PDB entry 2XAS | X-ray diffraction, 3.20 A resolution | chains A and B

[Chain A]
Molecule: Lysine-specific histone demethylase 1
Organism: Homo sapiens
Notes: EC 1.-.-.-
UniProt: O60341 (KDM1_HUMAN); residue numbers follow UniProt; this construct covers 1-852
Chain sequence (852 residues; row label = number of the first residue in the row):
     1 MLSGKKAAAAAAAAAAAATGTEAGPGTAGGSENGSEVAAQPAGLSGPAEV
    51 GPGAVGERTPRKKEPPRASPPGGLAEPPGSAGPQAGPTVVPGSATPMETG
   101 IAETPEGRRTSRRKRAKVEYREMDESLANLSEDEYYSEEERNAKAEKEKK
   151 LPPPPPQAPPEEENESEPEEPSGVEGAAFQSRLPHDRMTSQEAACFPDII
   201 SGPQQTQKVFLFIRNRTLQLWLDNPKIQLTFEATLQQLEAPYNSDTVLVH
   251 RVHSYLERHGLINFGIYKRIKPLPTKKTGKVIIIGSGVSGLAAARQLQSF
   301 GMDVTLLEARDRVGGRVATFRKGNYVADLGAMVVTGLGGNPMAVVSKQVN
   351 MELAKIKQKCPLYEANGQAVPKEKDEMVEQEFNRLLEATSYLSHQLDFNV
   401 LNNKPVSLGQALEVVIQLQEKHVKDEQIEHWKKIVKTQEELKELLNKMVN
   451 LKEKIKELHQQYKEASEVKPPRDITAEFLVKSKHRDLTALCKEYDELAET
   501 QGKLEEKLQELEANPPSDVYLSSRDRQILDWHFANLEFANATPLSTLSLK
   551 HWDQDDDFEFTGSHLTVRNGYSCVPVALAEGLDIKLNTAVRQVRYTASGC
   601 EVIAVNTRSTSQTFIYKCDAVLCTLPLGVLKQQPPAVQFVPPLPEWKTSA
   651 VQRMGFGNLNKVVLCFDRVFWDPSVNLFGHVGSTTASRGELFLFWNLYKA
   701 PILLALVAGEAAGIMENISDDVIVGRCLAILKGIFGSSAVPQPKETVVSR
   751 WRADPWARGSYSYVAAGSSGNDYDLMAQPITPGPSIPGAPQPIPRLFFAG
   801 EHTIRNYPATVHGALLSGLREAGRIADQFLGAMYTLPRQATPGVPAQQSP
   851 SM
Unresolved in the structure: 1-170, 837-852
Small-molecule neighbours: FAD / M80: Ile284, Gly285, Ser286, Gly287, Val288, Ser289, Gly290, Leu307, Glu308, Ala309, Arg310, Gly314, Gly315, Arg316, Val317, Leu329, Gly330, Ala331, Met332, Val333, Thr335, Phe538, Ala539, Asp555, Asp556, Phe558, Glu559, His564, Thr588, Ala589, Val590, Thr624, Leu625, Pro626, Val629, Val637, Leu659, Lys661, Trp751, Trp756, Ser760, Tyr761, Gly800, Glu801, Ala809, Thr810, Val811, His812, Ala814

[Chain B]
Molecule: Rest corepressor 1
Organism: Homo sapiens
UniProt: Q9UKL0 (RCOR1_HUMAN); residues 1-482 here = UniProt positions 1-482
Chain sequence (482 residues; row label = number of the first residue in the row):
     1 MVEKGPEVSGKRRGRNNAAASASAAAASAAASAACASPAATAASGAAASS
    51 ASAAAASAAAAPNNGQNKSLAAAAPNGNSSSNSWEEGSSGSSSDEEHGGG
   101 GMRVGPQYQAVVPDFDPAKLARRSQERDNLGMLVWSPNQNLSEAKLDEYI
   151 AIAKEKHGYNMEQALGMLFWHKHNIEKSLADLPNFTPFPDEWTVEDKVLF
   201 EQAFSFHGKTFHRIQQMLPDKSIASLVKFYYSWKKTRTKTSVMDRHARKQ
   251 KREREESEDELEEANGNNPIDIEVDQNKESKKEVPPTETVPQVKKEKHST
   301 QAKNRAKRKPPKGMFLSQEDVEAVSANATAATTVLRQLDMELVSVKRQIQ
   351 NIKQTNSALKEKLDGGIEPYRLPEVIQKCNARWTTEEQLLAVQAIRKYGR
   401 DFQAISDVIGNKSVVQVKNFFVNYRRRFNIDEVLQEWEAEHGKEETNGPS
   451 NQKPVKSPDNSIKMPEEEDEAPVLDVRYASAS
Unresolved in the structure: 1-307, 441-482
UniProt features mapped onto this chain:
  - cross-link: Lys297 (Glycyl lysine isopeptide (Lys-Gly) (interchain with G-Cter in SUMO2))

[How chain A and chain B interact]
Contacting residue pairs (85):
  Arg384(A) with Pro311(B); Lys312(B), hydrogen bond (side chain-backbone); Gly313(B), hydrogen bond (side chain-backbone); Met314(B)
  Leu385(A) with Met314(B)
  Glu387(A) with Pro311(B)
  Ala388(A) with Met314(B), hydrophobic
  Tyr391(A) with Arg308(B); Lys309(B); Pro310(B)
  Leu392(A) with Leu316(B), hydrophobic
  Gln395(A) with Arg308(B)
  Leu396(A) with Gln318(B), hydrogen bond (backbone-side chain)
  Val415(A) with Leu316(B), hydrophobic
  Gln417(A) with Val324(B); Ala331(B)
  Leu418(A) with Phe315(B); Val321(B), hydrophobic; Val324(B), hydrophobic
  Gln419(A) with Gly313(B); Met314(B); Phe315(B), hydrogen bond (side chain-backbone)
  Glu420(A) with Leu335(B)
  Lys421(A) with Asp320(B), salt bridge; Leu335(B)
  His422(A) with Phe315(B)
  Lys424(A) with Asp339(B), salt bridge
  Asp425(A) with Leu338(B)
  Gln427(A) with Leu342(B)
  Ile428(A) with Leu338(B); Glu341(B); Leu342(B)
  Trp431(A) with Val345(B), hydrophobic; Lys346(B); Ile349(B)
  Ile434(A) with Ile349(B), hydrophobic
  Val435(A) with Ile349(B), hydrophobic
  Gln438(A) with Ile352(B); Lys353(B); Asn356(B), hydrogen bond (backbone-side chain)
  Glu439(A) with Gln348(B); Ile352(B)
  Leu441(A) with Asn356(B)
  Lys442(A) with Thr355(B); Asn356(B)
  Leu445(A) with Asn356(B); Leu359(B), hydrophobic
  Asn446(A) with Leu359(B)
  Met448(A) with Leu363(B), hydrophobic
  Val449(A) with Lys362(B); Leu363(B), hydrophobic
  Lys452(A) with Lys362(B), hydrogen bond (side chain-backbone); Leu363(B); Asp364(B), hydrogen bond (side chain-backbone); Gly366(B), hydrogen bond (side chain-backbone); Ile367(B)
  Ile455(A) with Tyr370(B), hydrophobic
  Lys456(A) with Tyr370(B)
  His459(A) with Tyr370(B)
  Tyr462(A) with Leu372(B), hydrophobic
  Ile474(A) with Glu386(B); Leu389(B), hydrophobic; Gln393(B), hydrogen bond (backbone-side chain)
  Thr475(A) with Gln393(B)
  Phe478(A) with Leu390(B), hydrophobic; Gln393(B); Ala394(B)
  Ser482(A) with Lys397(B); Tyr398(B)
  His484(A) with Leu372(B); Val375(B)
  Arg485(A) with Tyr398(B); Ala404(B); Asp407(B)
  Asp486(A) with Lys397(B), salt bridge; Tyr398(B), hydrogen bond
  Leu487(A) with Tyr370(B); Leu372(B), hydrophobic
  Cys491(A) with Ile367(B), hydrophobic
  Tyr494(A) with Leu363(B); Gly366(B); Ile367(B), hydrophobic
  Asp495(A) with Arg371(B), salt bridge
  Glu505(A) with Lys360(B), salt bridge
  Glu512(A) with Lys353(B), salt bridge
Also at the interface, not in a pair above, chain A (56 interface residues in all): Glu381, Phe398, Leu401, Lys432, Glu477, Lys481, Thr488, Gln501
Also at the interface, not in a pair above, chain B (52 interface residues in all): Ser325, Pro369, Pro373, Asp401, Val408

[Overview]
56 residues of chain A face 52 of chain B across their interface, with 10 hydrogen bonds and 6 salt bridges.
Polar contacts include Lys421(A)-Asp320(B), Lys424(A)-Asp339(B) and Asp486(A)-Lys397(B). Chain A binds FAD /
M80.
Here chain A is Lysine-specific histone demethylase 1 and chain B is Rest corepressor 1, both from Homo
sapiens. Entry 2XAS (Crystal structure of LSD1-CoREST in complex with a tranylcypromine derivative (MC2580,
14e)) was determined by X-ray diffraction (same publication as 2XAF, 2XAG, 2XAH, 2XAJ and 2XAQ).
